PDB entry 1RIU | X-ray diffraction, 2.00 A resolution | chains L and H

== Chain L ==
Name: Fab M82G2, Light Chain
From: Mus musculus
Notes: antibody fragment or engineered binder
Amino-acid sequence (218 residues; each row starts with the number of its first residue; a row labelled like 27A-27E holds insertion residues (27A, then the next letters in order)):
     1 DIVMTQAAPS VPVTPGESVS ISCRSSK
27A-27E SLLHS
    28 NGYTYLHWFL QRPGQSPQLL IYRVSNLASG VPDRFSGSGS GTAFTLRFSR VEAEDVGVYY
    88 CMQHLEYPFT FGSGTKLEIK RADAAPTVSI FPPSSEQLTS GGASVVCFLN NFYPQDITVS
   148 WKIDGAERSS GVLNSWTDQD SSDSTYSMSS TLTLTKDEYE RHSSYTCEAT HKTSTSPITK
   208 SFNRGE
Cystine bridges: Cys23-Cys88, Cys134-Cys194
Small-molecule neighbours: nor-benzoylecgonine (RBE; 3-(benzoyloxy)-8-aza-bicyclo[3.2.1]octane-2-carboxylic acid): Tyr32, His91, Tyr94, Phe96

== Chain H ==
Name: Fab M82G2, Heavy Chain
From: Mus musculus
Notes: antibody fragment or engineered binder
Amino-acid sequence (223 residues; row label = number of the first residue in the row; note: 13 numbers in that range are skipped by the numbering (no residue carries them; nothing is unmodelled there); a row labelled like 52A-52C holds insertion residues (52A, then the next letters in order)):
     1 EVTLQESGGG LVQPGGSMKL SCAASGFTFS DAWVDWVRQS PGKGLEWVAE IR
52A-52C NKA
    53 NNHATKYTES VKGRFTISRD DSKSSVYLQM
82A-82C NSL
    83 RAEDTGIYYC TSVPQLGR
100A-100B GF
   101 AYWGQGTLVT VSAASTTPPS VYPLAPGSGG ASTSGSMVTL GCLVKGYFPE PVTV
   156 TW
   162 NSGALSSG
   171 VHTFPAVLQS D
   184 LYTLSSSVTV PSS
   198 TWP
   202 SQTVT
   208 CNVAHPASST QVDKKI
   226 VPK
Disordered / not traced: 132-134
Cystine bridges: Cys22-Cys92, Cys142-Cys208
Small-molecule neighbours: nor-benzoylecgonine (RBE; 3-(benzoyloxy)-8-aza-bicyclo[3.2.1]octane-2-carboxylic acid): Asp31, Ala32, Trp33, Asn52A, Val95, Pro96, Gln97, Leu98, Gly99, Arg100

== Interface between chain L and chain H ==
Pairs across the interface (68; chain L residue first):
  His34(L) with Gly100A(H)
  Phe36(L) with Phe100B(H); Trp103(H)
  Gln38(L) with Gln39(H), hydrogen bond; Tyr91(H), hydrogen bond
  Ser43(L) with Tyr91(H); Gly104(H), hydrogen bond (side chain-backbone)
  Pro44(L) with Tyr91(H); Trp103(H)
  Leu46(L) with Arg100(H); Phe100B(H); Ala101(H), hydrophobic
  Tyr49(L) with Gly99(H); Arg100(H)
  Arg50(L) with Gly99(H), hydrogen bond (side chain-backbone)
  Tyr87(L) with Gln39(H); Leu45(H), hydrophobic
  Met89(L) with Phe100B(H), hydrophobic
  His91(L) with Val95(H)
  Tyr94(L) with Trp33(H); Trp47(H), hydrophobic; Glu50(H), hydrogen bond; Arg52(H), hydrogen bond; Lys58(H)
  Pro95(L) with Trp47(H), hydrophobic
  Phe96(L) with Asp35(H); Trp47(H); Phe100B(H), hydrophobic
  Phe98(L) with Leu45(H)
  Ser116(L) with Thr139(H)
  Phe118(L) with Leu124(H); Ala125(H); Pro126(H); Thr139(H)
  Pro119(L) with Lys228(H), hydrogen bond (backbone-side chain)
  Pro120(L) with Lys228(H)
  Ser121(L) with Tyr122(H); Pro123(H)
  Glu123(L) with Tyr122(H); Lys221(H), salt bridge
  Gln124(L) with Tyr122(H); Lys145(H)
  Ser127(L) with Tyr122(H)
  Ser131(L) with Leu143(H); Lys145(H)
  Val133(L) with Leu124(H), hydrophobic
  Phe135(L) with Gly141(H); Phe174(H), hydrophobic; Ser188(H); Ser189(H); Ser190(H)
  Asn137(L) with His172(H); Phe174(H); Ser190(H), hydrogen bond
  Asn138(L) with His172(H), hydrogen bond
  Leu160(L) with Val177(H), hydrophobic; Gln179(H); Thr186(H)
  Asn161(L) with Val177(H)
  Ser162(L) with Phe174(H); Pro175(H), hydrogen bond (side chain-backbone)
  Trp163(L) with Pro175(H)
  Thr164(L) with Phe174(H)
  Ser174(L) with His172(H), hydrogen bond; Phe174(H)
  Met175(L) with Phe174(H)
  Ser176(L) with Phe174(H); Ser188(H), hydrogen bond
Other interface residues (no listed pair), chain L (39 interface residues in all): Tyr30, Tyr32, Gln42
Other interface residues (no listed pair), chain H (44 interface residues in all): Val37, Thr60, Leu98, Gln105, Val121, Leu140, Thr173

== Overview ==
39 residues of chain L face 44 of chain H across their interface, with 12 hydrogen bonds and 1 salt bridge.
Polar contacts include Glu123(L)-Lys221(H), Gln38(L)-Gln39(H) and Gln38(L)-Tyr91(H). Nor-benzoylecgonine is
bound between chain L and chain H.
Here chain L is Fab M82G2, Light Chain and chain H is Fab M82G2, Heavy Chain, both from Mus musculus. Entry
1RIU (Anti-Cocaine Antibody M82G2 Complexed With Norbenzoylecgonine) was determined by X-ray diffraction.
